Entry 2A5G (X-ray diffraction, 2.66 A resolution); this record covers chains A and B.

# Chain A
Name: ADP-ribosylation factor 6
Source organism: Homo sapiens
UniProt: P62330 (ARF6_HUMAN); residues 2-175 here correspond to UniProt positions 1-174 (UniProt number = residue number - 1)
Sequence (175 residues; numbered 1 to 175; the number before each row is that of its first residue):
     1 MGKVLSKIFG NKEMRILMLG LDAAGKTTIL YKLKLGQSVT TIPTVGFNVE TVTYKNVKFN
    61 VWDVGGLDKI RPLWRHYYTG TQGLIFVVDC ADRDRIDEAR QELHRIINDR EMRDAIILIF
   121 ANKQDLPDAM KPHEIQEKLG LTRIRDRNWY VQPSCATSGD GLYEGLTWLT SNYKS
Not modelled in the structure: 1-11, 174-175
Differences from the reference sequence: initiating methionine (1); engineered mutation Leu67 (Gln66 in P62330)
Ion coordination: Mg2+: Thr27, Thr44 (together with GTP)
Small-molecule neighbours: GTP (guanosine-5'-triphosphate): Leu21, Asp22, Ala23, Ala24, Gly25, Lys26, Thr27, Thr28, Thr41, Ile42, Pro43, Thr44, Asp63, Val64, Gly65, Gly66, Asn122, Lys123, Asp125, Leu126, Ser154, Cys155, Ala156, Thr157

# Chain B
Name: Cholera enterotoxin, A chain
Source organism: Vibrio cholerae
Notes: EC 2.4.2.36; fragment: Cholera toxin A1 subunit
UniProt: P01555 (CHTA_VIBCH); residues 1-192 here correspond to UniProt positions 19-210 (UniProt number = residue number + 18)
Sequence (193 residues; each row starts with the number of its first residue; numbering starts at 0):
     0 SNDDKLYRAD SRPPDEIKQS GGLMPRGQSE YFDRGTQMNI NLYDHARGTQ TGFVRHDDGY
    60 VSTSISLRSA HLVGQTILSG HSTYYIYVIA TAPNMFNVND VLGAYSPHPD DQDVSALGGI
   120 PYSQIYGWYR VHFGVLDEQL HRNRGYRDRY YSNLDIAPAA DGYGLAGFPP EHRAWREEPW
   180 IHHAPPGSGN APR
Not modelled in the structure: 0, 50-51, 188-192
Differences from the reference sequence: cloning artifact (0); engineered mutation Asp110 (Glu128 in P01555), Asp112 (Glu130 in P01555), Ser187 (Cys205 in P01555)
Ion coordination: Na+: Thr90, Tyr150, Leu153
Swiss-Prot annotation at these positions:
  - binding site (NAD(+)): Arg7 to Ser10, Met23 to Arg25

# Chain A / chain B interface
Pairs across the interface (45; chain A residue first):
  Thr40(A) with Phe31(B)
  Thr41(A) with Tyr30(B); Phe31(B)
  Ile42(A) with Gln27(B); Tyr30(B), hydrophobic; Phe31(B), hydrophobic; Met37(B), hydrophobic
  Pro43(A) with Tyr30(B); Gln36(B)
  Val45(A) with Met37(B), hydrophobic; Ile39(B), hydrophobic; Leu116(B); Gly117(B)
  Gly46(A) with Leu116(B); Gly117(B)
  Phe47(A) with Ala91(B), hydrophobic; Asn93(B); Pro120(B), hydrophobic; Gln123(B); Tyr150(B), hydrophobic
  Val49(A) with Ser122(B); Tyr149(B), hydrophobic; Tyr150(B)
  Thr51(A) with Tyr149(B), hydrogen bond
  Asn60(A) with Tyr149(B)
  Trp62(A) with Tyr149(B); Tyr150(B), hydrophobic; Leu153(B), hydrophobic
  Leu67(A) with Ile39(B), hydrophobic
  Lys69(A) with Ile39(B); Gly163(B); Leu164(B)
  Ile70(A) with Leu116(B), hydrophobic
  Pro72(A) with Asp160(B)
  Leu73(A) with Pro92(B); Phe95(B), hydrophobic; Ala156(B), hydrophobic; Asp160(B)
  His76(A) with Pro92(B); Leu153(B); Pro157(B); Asp160(B), salt bridge
  Tyr77(A) with Pro92(B); Asn93(B)
  Thr79(A) with Asn152(B)
Also at the interface, not in a pair above, chain A (20 interface residues in all): Glu50
Also at the interface, not in a pair above, chain B (25 interface residues in all): Gly58

# In short
The interface between chain A and chain B involves 20 residues on one side and 25 on the other; the contacts
include 1 hydrogen bond and 1 salt bridge. Polar pairs include His76(A)-Asp160(B) and Thr51(A)-Tyr149(B).
Bound to chain A: GTP.
Here chain A is ADP-ribosylation factor 6 (Homo sapiens) and chain B is Cholera enterotoxin, A chain (Vibrio
cholerae). Entry 2A5G (Cholera toxin A1 subunit bound to ARF6(Q67L)) was determined by X-ray diffraction,
deposited together with 2A5D and 2A5F.
